Entry 4L37 (X-ray diffraction, 2.90 A resolution); this record covers chains A and B.

# Chain A
Molecule: Silkworm storage protein
From: Bombyx mori
UniProt: H9JHM9 (H9JHM9_BOMMO); residues 1-680 here correspond to UniProt positions 17-696 (UniProt number = residue number + 16)
Sequence (680 residues; row label = number of the first residue in the row):
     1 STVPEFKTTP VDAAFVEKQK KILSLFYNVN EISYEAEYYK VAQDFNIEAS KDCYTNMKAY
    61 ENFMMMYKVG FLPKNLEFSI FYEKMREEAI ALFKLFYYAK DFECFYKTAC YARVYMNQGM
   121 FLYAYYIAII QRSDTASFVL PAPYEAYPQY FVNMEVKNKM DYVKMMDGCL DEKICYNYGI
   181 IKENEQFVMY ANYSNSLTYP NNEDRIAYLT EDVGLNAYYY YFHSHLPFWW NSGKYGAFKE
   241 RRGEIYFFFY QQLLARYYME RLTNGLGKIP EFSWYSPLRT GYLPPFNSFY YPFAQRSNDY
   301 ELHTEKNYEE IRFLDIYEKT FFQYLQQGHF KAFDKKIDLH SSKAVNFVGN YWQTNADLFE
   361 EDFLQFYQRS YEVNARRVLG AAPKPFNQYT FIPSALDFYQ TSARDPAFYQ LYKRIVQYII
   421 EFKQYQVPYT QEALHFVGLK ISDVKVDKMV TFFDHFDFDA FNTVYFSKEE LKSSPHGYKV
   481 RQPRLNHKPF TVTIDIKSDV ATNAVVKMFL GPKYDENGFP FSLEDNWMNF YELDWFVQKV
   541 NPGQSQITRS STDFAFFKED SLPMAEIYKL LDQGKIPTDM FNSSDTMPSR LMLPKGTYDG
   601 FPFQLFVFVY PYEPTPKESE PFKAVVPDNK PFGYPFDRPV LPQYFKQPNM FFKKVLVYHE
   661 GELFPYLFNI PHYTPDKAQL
Not modelled in the structure: 1-5, 680
Cystine bridges: Cys53-Cys104, Cys169-Cys175
Glycans and other covalent adducts: N-acetylglucosamine (NAG) linked to Asn192
Bound ions: Na+ site 1: Tyr257, Pro406; Na+ site 2 near Pro383 (its only coordinating residue here)

# Chain B
Molecule: Arylphorin
From: Bombyx mori
UniProt: Q1HPP4 (Q1HPP4_BOMMO); residues 1-687 here correspond to UniProt positions 17-703 (UniProt number = residue number + 16)
Sequence (687 residues; row label = number of the first residue in the row):
     1 SAVPKPSTIK TKNVDAVFVE KQKKILSFFQ DVSQLNTDDE YYKIGKDYDI EMNMDNYTNK
    61 KAVEEFLKMY RTGFMPKNLE FSVFYDKMRD EAIALFHLFY YAKDFETFYK TACFARVHLN
   121 QGQFLYAFYI AVIQRSDCHG FVVPAPYEVY PKMFMNMEVL QKIYVTKMQD GLINPEAAAK
   181 YGIHKENDYF VYKANYSNAV LYNNEEQRLT YFTEDIGMNA YYYYFHSHLP FWWTSEKYGA
   241 LKERRGEVYF YFYQQLLARY YFERLTNGLG KIPEFSWYSP IKTGYYPLML TKFTPFAQRP
   301 DYYNLHTEEN YERVRFLDTY EKTFVQFLQK DHFEAFGQKI DFHDPKAINF VGNYWQDNAD
   361 LYGEEVTKDY QRSYEVFARR VLGAAPMPFD KYTFMPSAMD FYQTSLRDPA FYQLYNRIVE
   421 YIVEFKQYLK PYTQDKLYFD GVKITDVKVD KLTTFFENFE FDASNSVYFS KEEIKNNHVH
   481 DVKVRQPRLN HSPFNVNIEV DSNVASDAVV KIFLAPKYDD NGIPLTLEDN WMKFFELDWF
   541 TTKLTAGQNK IIRNSNEFVI FKEDSVPMTE IMKMLDEGKV PFDMSEEFCY MPKRLMLPRG
   601 TEGGFPFQLF VFVYPFDNKG KDLAPFESFV LDNKPLGFPL DRPVVDALFK VPNMYFKDIF
   661 IYHEGERFPY KFNIPSYDTQ SNVVPKN
Not modelled in the structure: 1-8, 676-687
Glycans and other covalent adducts: N-acetylglucosamine (NAG) linked to Asn195
Bound ions: Na+: Pro273, Gln413

# Chain A / chain B interface
Contacting residue pairs - 82 pairs, chain A then chain B:
  Glu31(A) with Gln169(B), hydrogen bond; Ile173(B)
  Tyr34(A) with Ile173(B), hydrophobic; Asn174(B), hydrogen bond
  Lys74(A) with Tyr181(B), hydrogen bond (backbone-side chain)
  Asn75(A) with Tyr181(B), hydrogen bond
  Met154(A) with Phe293(B)
  Glu155(A) with Lys292(B); Phe293(B)
  Asn158(A) with Thr291(B); Lys292(B)
  Asp161(A) with Met168(B)
  Tyr162(A) with Tyr164(B); Lys292(B)
  Lys164(A) with Met168(B), hydrogen bond (side chain-backbone)
  Met165(A) with Tyr164(B), hydrophobic; Lys167(B), hydrogen bond (backbone-side chain); Met168(B), hydrophobic; Val467(B), hydrophobic; Tyr468(B)
  Met166(A) with Gln34(B); Tyr468(B), hydrophobic; Phe469(B); Ser470(B), hydrogen bond (backbone-side chain)
  Asp167(A) with Ser470(B)
  Leu170(A) with Lys471(B)
  Tyr178(A) with Lys77(B); Asn78(B)
  Asn195(A) with Phe389(B)
  Ser196(A) with Phe389(B)
  Leu197(A) with Pro386(B), hydrophobic; Met387(B); Phe389(B); Phe394(B); Met395(B)
  Leu283(A) with Met395(B), hydrophobic
  Asn287(A) with Met157(B); Gln161(B), hydrogen bond; Leu290(B)
  Ser288(A) with Met157(B); Gln161(B), hydrogen bond (backbone-side chain)
  Phe289(A) with Met157(B); Glu158(B); Gln161(B), hydrogen bond (backbone-side chain); Lys162(B)
  Tyr290(A) with Met157(B); Glu158(B); Val200(B), hydrophobic
  Tyr291(A) with Met157(B); Val200(B), hydrogen bond (side chain-backbone)
  Pro292(A) with Met157(B); Tyr286(B), hydrogen bond (backbone-side chain); Pro287(B); Leu288(B)
  Phe293(A) with Tyr286(B), hydrogen bond (backbone-side chain); Gln298(B), hydrogen bond (backbone-side chain)
  Ala294(A) with Tyr286(B), hydrogen bond (backbone-side chain); Gln298(B)
  Gln295(A) with Pro295(B); Phe296(B), hydrogen bond (side chain-backbone); Ala297(B); Gln298(B), hydrogen bond (side chain-backbone); Met395(B)
  Ser297(A) with Tyr303(B)
  Asn298(A) with Glu309(B)
  Asp299(A) with Thr307(B)
  Thr304(A) with Tyr302(B)
  Pro383(A) with Leu201(B), hydrophobic; Tyr286(B)
  Phe386(A) with Asn198(B); Ala199(B); Val200(B); Leu201(B)
  Ile392(A) with Tyr286(B)
  Tyr465(A) with Val165(B), hydrophobic; Met168(B); Gln169(B)
  Phe466(A) with Gln169(B); Ile173(B)
  Ser467(A) with Gln169(B)
  Lys468(A) with Ile173(B)
  Leu471(A) with Ile173(B), hydrophobic
Also at the interface, not in a pair above, chain A (44 interface residues in all): Pro200, Tyr300, Lys306, Glu470
Also at the interface, not in a pair above, chain B (54 interface residues in all): Asp170, Tyr202, Asn203, Met289, Thr294, Pro300, Pro388, Thr393, Ser466, Glu473

# Summary
Chain A and chain B form an interface of 44 and 54 residues respectively; the contacts include 17 hydrogen
bonds. Polar contacts include Glu31(A)-Gln169(B), Tyr34(A)-Asn174(B) and Lys74(A)-Tyr181(B).
N-acetylglucosamine is covalently linked to Asn192(A). N-acetylglucosamine is covalently linked to Asn195(B).
Chain A is Silkworm storage protein and chain B is Arylphorin, both from Bombyx mori; the structure, SP2-SP3 -
a complex of two storage proteins from Bombyx mori hemolymph, was determined by X-ray diffraction.
